2CJD - chain A; structure by X-ray diffraction, 2.00 A resolution.

== Chain A ==
Protein: L-lysine-epsilon aminotransferase
From: Mycobacterium tuberculosis
Notes: EC 2.6.1.36
UniProtKB: P63509 (LAT_MYCTU); residues 1-449 here = UniProt positions 1-449
Sequence (449 residues; each row starts with the number of its first residue):
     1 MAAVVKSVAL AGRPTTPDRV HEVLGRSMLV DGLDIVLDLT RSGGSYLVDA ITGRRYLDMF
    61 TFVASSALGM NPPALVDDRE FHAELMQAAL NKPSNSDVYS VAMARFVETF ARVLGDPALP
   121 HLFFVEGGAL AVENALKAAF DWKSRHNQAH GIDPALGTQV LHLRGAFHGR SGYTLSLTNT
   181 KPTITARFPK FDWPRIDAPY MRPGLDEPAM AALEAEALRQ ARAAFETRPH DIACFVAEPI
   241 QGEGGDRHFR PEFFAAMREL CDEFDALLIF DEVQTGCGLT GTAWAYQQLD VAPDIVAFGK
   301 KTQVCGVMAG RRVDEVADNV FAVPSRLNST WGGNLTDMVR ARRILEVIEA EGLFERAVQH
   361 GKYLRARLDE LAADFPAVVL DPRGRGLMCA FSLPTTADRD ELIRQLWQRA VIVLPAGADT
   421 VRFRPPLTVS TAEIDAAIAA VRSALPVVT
Disordered / not traced: 1-14
Small-molecule neighbours:
  - lysine (LYS): Val63, Phe167, Arg170, Glu243, Gln274, Lys300, Asn328, Ser329, Thr330
  - lysine / pyridoxal phosphate: Val63, Gly127, Gly128, Ala129, Val132, Phe167, His168, Gly169, Arg170, Glu238, Glu243, Asp271, Val273, Gln274, Lys300, Asn328, Ser329, Thr330
  - pyridoxal phosphate (PLP): Gly127, Gly128, Ala129, Val132, Phe167, His168, Gly169, Glu238, Glu243, Asp271, Val273, Gln274, Lys300, Ser329, Thr330

== Overview ==
Ligands of chain A: lysine, pyridoxal phosphate and lysine / pyridoxal phosphate.
Chain A is L-lysine-epsilon aminotransferase (Mycobacterium tuberculosis); the structure, Lysine
aminotransferase from M. tuberculosis in external aldimine form, was determined by X-ray diffraction (same
publication as 2CIN, 2CJG and 2CJH).
